Entry 3BYS (X-ray diffraction, 2.20 A resolution); this record covers chain A.

Chain A:
Molecule: Proto-oncogene tyrosine-protein kinase LCK
From: Homo sapiens
Notes: EC 2.7.10.2; fragment: kinase domain
Reference sequence: P06239 (LCK_HUMAN); residues 225-501 here = UniProt positions 225-501
Chain sequence (277 residues; each row starts with the number of its first residue):
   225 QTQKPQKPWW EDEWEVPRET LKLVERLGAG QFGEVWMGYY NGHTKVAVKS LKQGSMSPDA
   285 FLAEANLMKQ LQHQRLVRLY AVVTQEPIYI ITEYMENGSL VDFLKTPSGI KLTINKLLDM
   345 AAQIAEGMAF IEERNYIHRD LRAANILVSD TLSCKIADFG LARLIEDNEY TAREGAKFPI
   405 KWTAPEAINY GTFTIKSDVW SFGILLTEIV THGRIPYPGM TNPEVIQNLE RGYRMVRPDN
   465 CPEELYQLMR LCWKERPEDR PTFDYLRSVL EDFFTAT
Not modelled in the structure: 225-229, 386-402
Ligand contacts: AM5 (4-methyl-N~3~-(2-{[4-(4-methylpiperazin-1-yl)phenyl]amino}pyrimidin-5-yl)-N~1~-[3-(trifluoromethyl)phenyl]benzene-1,3-dicarboxamide): Leu251, Val259, Ala271, Val272, Lys273, Glu288, Leu291, Met292, Leu295, Leu300, Val301, Ile314, Thr316, Glu317, Tyr318, Met319, Glu320, Gly322, Ser323, Ile355, Tyr360, His362, Leu371, Ile380, Ala381, Asp382, Phe383
UniProt features mapped onto this chain:
  - active site: Asp364 (Proton acceptor)
  - binding site (ATP): Leu251 to Val259, Lys273
  - modified residue: Tyr394 (Phosphotyrosine)
  - cross-link: Lys276 (Glycyl lysine isopeptide (Lys-Gly) (interchain with G-Cter in ubiquitin))
  - natural variant: Pro232 (P232PQKP: In leukemia), Leu341 (L341P: In IMD22), Ala353 (A353V: Found in leukemia), Pro447 (P447L: Found in leukemia)
  - mutagenesis: Lys276 (K276R: Abolishes UBR2-mediated 'Lys-63'-linked ubiquitination. Abolishes UBR2-mediated 'Lys-63'-linked ubiquitination and autophosphorylation of Tyr-394; when associated with R-99), Tyr394 (Y394F: Abolishes autophosphorylation)

Summary:
Bound to chain A: compound AM5. From UniProt: active-site residue Asp364, 10 ATP-binding residues and 2
mutagenesis sites.
Chain A is Proto-oncogene tyrosine-protein kinase LCK (Homo sapiens); the structure, co-crystal structure of
Lck and aminopyrimidine amide 10b, was determined by X-ray diffraction, deposited together with 3BYU.
